PDB entry 8BEL | electron microscopy, 2.25 A resolution | chains C and M of the 14 polymer chains in the assembly

[Chain C (and M)]
Name: Cytochrome b
Source organism: Arabidopsis thaliana
Notes: chain M of this document is another copy of the same molecule, construct and numbering; everything in this record applies to it too
Reference sequence: P42792 (CYB_ARATH); numbering as in UniProt (aligned over 1-393)
Sequence (393 residues; each row starts with the number of its first residue):
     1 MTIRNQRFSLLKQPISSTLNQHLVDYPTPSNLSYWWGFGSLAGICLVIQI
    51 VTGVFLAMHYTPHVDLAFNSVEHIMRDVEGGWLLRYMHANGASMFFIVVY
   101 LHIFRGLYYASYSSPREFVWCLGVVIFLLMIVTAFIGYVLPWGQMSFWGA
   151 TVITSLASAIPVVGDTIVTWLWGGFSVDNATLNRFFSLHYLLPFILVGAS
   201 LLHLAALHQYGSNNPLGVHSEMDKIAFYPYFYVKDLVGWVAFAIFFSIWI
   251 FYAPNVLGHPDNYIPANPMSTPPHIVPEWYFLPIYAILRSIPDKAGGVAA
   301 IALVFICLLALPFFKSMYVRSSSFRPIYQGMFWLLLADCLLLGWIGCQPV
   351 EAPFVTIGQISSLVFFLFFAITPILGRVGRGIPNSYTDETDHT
Disordered / not traced: 1, 389-393
Differences from the reference sequence: variant Ser-40 (Pro in P42792)
Metal / ion sites: heme Fe site 1: His-88, His-189; heme Fe site 2: His-102, His-203
Residues lining bound ligands:
  - 1,2-diacyl-glycerol-3-sn-phosphate (3PH), molecule 1: Val-162, Val-163, Thr-166, Ile-167
  - 1,2-diacyl-glycerol-3-sn-phosphate (3PH), molecule 2: Thr-166, Ile-167, Trp-170, Val-298
  - 1,2-diacyl-glycerol-3-sn-phosphate / cardiolipin: Ser-33, Tyr-34, Trp-35, Phe-38, Leu-41, Ile-97, Leu-101, Tyr-109, Gly-238, Ala-241, Phe-242, Phe-245, Trp-249, Val-256, Leu-257, Trp-279, Trp-333, Leu-336, Leu-340
  - heme (HEM), molecule 1: Trp-36, Gly-37, Phe-38, Gly-39, Ser-40, Ala-42, Gly-43, Phe-95, Val-99, His-102, Ile-103, Arg-105, Ser-111, Tyr-112, Arg-116, Val-119, Trp-120, Gly-123, Val-124, Ile-126, Phe-127, Met-130, Leu-196, Ser-200, His-203, Leu-204, Leu-207, Ser-212, Asn-213
  - heme (HEM), molecule 2: Leu-46, Gln-49, Ile-50, Gly-53, Val-54, Leu-56, Ala-57, Tyr-60, Val-71, Arg-85, His-88, Ala-89, Ala-92, Phe-95, Met-130, Thr-133, Ala-134, Gly-137, Tyr-138, Leu-140, Pro-141, Phe-186, His-189, Tyr-190, Pro-193, Phe-194, Tyr-280
  - phosphatidylcholine (PC7; (7S)-4-hydroxy-N,N,N-trimethyl-9-oxo-7-[(palmitoyloxy)methyl]-3,5,8-trioxa-4-phosphahexacosan-1-aminium 4-oxide): Trp-35, Tyr-100, Leu-101, Phe-104, Arg-105, Tyr-108, Tyr-109, Pro-215, Trp-279, Ser-323, Gln-329, Phe-332, Trp-333, Leu-336, Leu-340
  - phosphatidylglycerol (PGT; (1S)-2-{[{[(2R)-2,3-dihydroxypropyl]oxy}(hydroxy)phosphoryl]oxy}-1-[(palmitoyloxy)methyl]ethyl stearate), molecule 1: Ser-9, Leu-10, Leu-11, Ser-16, Leu-23, Val-24, Ser-40, Gly-43, Ile-44, Val-47, Phe-227, Tyr-228, Tyr-232, Trp-239
  - phosphatidylglycerol (PGT), molecule 2: Ala-241, Ile-244, Phe-245, Ile-248, Trp-249, Tyr-252, Ala-253, Val-256
  - phosphatidylglycerol (PGT), molecule 3: Met-317, Arg-325, Pro-326, Ile-327, Gly-330, Met-331, Leu-334, Leu-335, Val-364, Leu-367, Phe-368, Ile-371, Leu-375, Val-378, Gly-379, Ile-382, Tyr-386
  - UQ5 (2,3-dimethoxy-5-methyl-6-(3,11,15,19-tetramethyl-eicosa-2,6,10,14,18-pentaenyl)-[1,4]benzoquinone), molecule 1: His-22, Leu-23, Tyr-26, Thr-28, Gly-39, Ser-40, Gly-43, Leu-46, Val-47, Val-197, Ser-200, Leu-201, Leu-204, Leu-207, His-208, Phe-227, Asp-235
  - UQ5, molecule 2: Ile-131, Val-132, Phe-135, Ile-136, Gly-149, Val-152, Ile-153, Thr-154, Trp-170, Leu-171, Phe-185, Leu-188, Ile-275, Val-276, Pro-277, Phe-281, Ile-284, Tyr-285
  - ubiquinone-7 (UQ7): Val-51, Phe-55, Met-58
Reported in the primary citation:
  - catalytic residues: His-259, Tyr-280

[Interface between chain C and chain M]
Contacting residue pairs (35; chain C residue first):
  Pro-14(C) / Gln-209(M)
  Val-54(C) / Ser-187(M)  hydrogen bond (backbone-side chain)
  Val-54(C) / Leu-191(M)  hydrophobic
  Ala-57(C) / Asn-183(M)
  Ala-57(C) / Ser-187(M)
  Met-58(C) / Asn-183(M)  hydrogen bond (backbone-side chain)
  Met-58(C) / Arg-184(M)
  Met-58(C) / Ser-187(M)
  Met-58(C) / Leu-188(M)  hydrophobic
  His-59(C) / Asn-183(M)
  Tyr-60(C) / Asn-183(M)  hydrogen bond (backbone-side chain)
  Thr-61(C) / Asn-183(M)
  Pro-62(C) / Pro-62(M)
  Leu-66(C) / His-63(M)
  Leu-66(C) / Leu-66(M)  hydrophobic
  Phe-118(C) / Ile-15(M)  hydrophobic
  Asn-183(C) / Ala-57(M)
  Asn-183(C) / Met-58(M)
  Asn-183(C) / His-59(M)
  Asn-183(C) / Tyr-60(M)  hydrogen bond (side chain-backbone)
  Asn-183(C) / Thr-61(M)
  Arg-184(C) / Met-58(M)
  Phe-186(C) / Phe-186(M)  hydrophobic
  Ser-187(C) / Val-54(M)  hydrogen bond (side chain-backbone)
  Ser-187(C) / Ala-57(M)
  Ser-187(C) / Met-58(M)
  Ser-187(C) / Tyr-190(M)  hydrogen bond
  Tyr-190(C) / Ser-187(M)  hydrogen bond
  Tyr-190(C) / Tyr-190(M)  hydrophobic
  Tyr-190(C) / Leu-191(M)
  Leu-191(C) / Tyr-190(M)
  Leu-191(C) / Phe-194(M)  hydrophobic
  Phe-194(C) / Leu-191(M)  hydrophobic
  Phe-194(C) / Phe-194(M)  hydrophobic
  Gln-209(C) / Pro-14(M)
Interface residues without a listed pair, chain C (22 interface residues in all): Ile-15, His-63, Ala-180, Leu-188
Interface residues without a listed pair, chain M (22 interface residues in all): Phe-118, Ala-180

[Overview]
Chain C and chain M each contribute 22 residues to their interface, with 7 hydrogen bonds. Polar contacts
include Val-54(C)/Ser-187(M), Met-58(C)/Asn-183(M) and Tyr-60(C)/Asn-183(M). Bound to chain C: heme, compound
UQ5, 1,2-diacyl-glycerol-3-sn-phosphate / cardiolipin, 3 copies of phosphatidylglycerol and
phosphatidylcholine among other ligands. From the paper: catalytic residues His-259(C) and Tyr-280(C).
Both chains are Cytochrome b (Arabidopsis thaliana). Entry 8BEL (Cryo-EM structure of the Arabidopsis thaliana
I+III2 supercomplex (CIII membrane domain)) was determined by electron microscopy together with 8BED, 8BEE,
8BEF, 8BEH, 8BEP, 8BPX, 8BQ5 and 8BQ6 from the same study.
